6MJQ - chains D and A of the 4 polymer chains in the assembly; structure by X-ray diffraction, 3.00 A resolution.

# Chain D
Name: Beta-chain, T cell receptor chain, T cell receptor beta constant 2, CHIMERIC PROTEIN
From: Mus musculus
UniProt: chimeric construct of A2NTY6, A0N8J3, A0A5B9: residues 0-94 from A2NTY6 (A2NTY6_MOUSE) positions 29-123 (UniProt number = residue number + 29); residues 99-130 from A0N8J3 positions 96-127 (UniProt number = residue number - 3); residues 131-240 from A0A5B9 positions 19-128 (UniProt number = residue number - 112)
Chain sequence (241 residues; each row starts with the number of its first residue; numbering starts at 0):
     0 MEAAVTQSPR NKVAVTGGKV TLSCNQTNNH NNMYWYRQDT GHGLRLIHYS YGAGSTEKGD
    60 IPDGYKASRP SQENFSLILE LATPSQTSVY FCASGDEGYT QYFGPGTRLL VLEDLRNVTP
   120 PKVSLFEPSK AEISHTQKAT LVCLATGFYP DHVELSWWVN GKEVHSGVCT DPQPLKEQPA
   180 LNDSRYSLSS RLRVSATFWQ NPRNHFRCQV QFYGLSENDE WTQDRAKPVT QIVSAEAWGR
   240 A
Unresolved in the structure: 0
Sequence notes: linker (95-98, 130); variant Cys-168 (Ser56 in A0A5B9), Ser-186 (Cys74 in A0A5B9)
Disulfides: Cys-23/Cys-91, Cys-142/Cys-207
Ion coordination: Na+: Arg-36, Gly-42

# Chain A
Name: Antigen-presenting glycoprotein CD1d1
From: Mus musculus
UniProt: A0A0R4J090 (A0A0R4J090_MOUSE); residues 1-279 here correspond to UniProt positions 19-297 (UniProt number = residue number + 18)
Chain sequence (285 residues; each row starts with the number of its first residue):
     1 SEAQQKNYTF RCLQMSSFAN RSWSRTDSVV WLGDLQTHRW SNDSATISFT KPWSQGKLSN
    61 QQWEKLQHMF QVYRVSFTRD IQELVKMMSP KEDYPIEIQL SAGCEMYPGN ASESFLHVAF
   121 QGKYVVRFWG TSWQTVPGAP SWLDLPIKVL NADQGTSATV QMLLNDTCPL FVRGLLEAGK
   181 SDLEKQEKPV AWLSSVPSSA HGHRQLVCHV SGFYPKPVWV MWMRGDQEQQ GTHRGDFLPN
   241 ADETWYLQAT LDVEAGEEAG LACRVKHSSL GGQDIILYWH HHHHH
Unresolved in the structure: 1-5, 280-285
Sequence notes: expression tag (280-285)
Disulfides: Cys-104/Cys-168, Cys-208/Cys-263
Covalent attachments: N-acetylglucosamine (NAG) linked to Asn-20, Asn-42; glycan linked to Asn-165
Residues lining bound ligands: JUD (N-{(2S,3S,4R)-3,4-dihydroxy-1-[(4-O-{[4-(trifluoromethyl)phenyl]methyl}-alpha-D-galactopyranosyl)oxy]octadecan-2-yl}hexacosanamide): Phe-10, Cys-12, Gln-14, Ser-28, Val-30, His-38, Trp-40, Ile-47, Trp-63, Leu-66, Met-69, Phe-70, Tyr-73, Ser-76, Phe-77, Asp-80, Ile-81, Leu-84, Val-85, Leu-100, Ala-102, Leu-116, Val-118, Phe-120, Trp-133, Trp-142, Leu-143, Pro-146, Leu-150, Asp-153, Gly-155, Thr-156, Ala-158, Thr-159, Val-160, Leu-163, Thr-167, Cys-168, Phe-171

# Chain D / chain A interface
Contacting residue pairs - 8 pairs, chain D then chain A:
  Tyr-48(D) with Glu-83(A), hydrogen bond; Lys-86(A), hydrogen bond
  Tyr-50(D) with Glu-83(A), hydrogen bond; Met-87(A), hydrophobic
  Glu-56(D) with Arg-21(A), salt bridge; Lys-86(A)
  Glu-96(D) with Lys-148(A); Ala-152(A)
Interface residues without a listed pair, chain D (6 interface residues in all): Asn-30, Ser-54
Interface residues without a listed pair, chain A (8 interface residues in all): Leu-145, Val-149

# Summary
The interface between chain D and chain A involves 6 residues on one side and 8 on the other; the contacts
include 3 hydrogen bonds and 1 salt bridge. Among the polar pairs are Glu-56(D)/Arg-21(A), Tyr-48(D)/Glu-83(A)
and Tyr-48(D)/Lys-86(A). Bound to chain A: compound JUD.
Chain D is Beta-chain, T cell receptor chain, T cell receptor beta constant 2, CHIMERIC PROTEIN and chain A is
Antigen-presenting glycoprotein CD1d1, both from Mus musculus; the structure, Crystal structure of the
mCD1d/xxp (JJ295) /iNKTCR ternary complex, was determined by X-ray diffraction (same publication as 6MIV,
6MIY, 6MJ4, 6MJ6, 6MJA, 6MJI and 6MJJ).
